1JJ2 - chains 0 and Z of the 30 polymer chains in the assembly; structure by X-ray diffraction, 2.40 A resolution.

# Chain 0
Molecule: 23S RRNA
Organism: Haloarcula marismortui
Sequence (2922 nucleotides; numbered 2 to 2923; the number before each row is that of its first residue):
     2 UUGGCUACUAUGCCAGCUGGUGGAUUGCUCGGCUCAGGCGCUGAUGAAGG
    52 ACGUGCCAAGCUGCGAUAAGCCAUGGGGAGCCGCACGGAGGCGAAGAACC
   102 AUGGAUUUCCGAAUGAGAAUCUCUCUAACAAUUGCUUCGCGCAAUGAGGA
   152 ACCCCGAGAACUGAAACAUCUCAGUAUCGGGAGGAACAGAAAACGCAAUG
   202 UGAUGUCGUUAGUAACCGCGAGUGAACGCGAUACAGCCCAAACCGAAGCC
   252 CUCACGGGCAAUGUGGUGUCAGGGCUACCUCUCAUCAGCCGACCGUCUCG
   302 ACGAAGUCUCUUGGAACAGAGCGUGAUACAGGGUGACAACCCCGUACUCG
   352 AGACCAGUACGACGUGCGGUAGUGCCAGAGUAGCGGGGGUUGGAUAUCCC
   402 UCGCGAAUAACGCAGGCAUCGACUGCGAAGGCUAAACACAACCUGAGACC
   452 GAUAGUGAACAAGUAGUGUGAACGAACGCUGCAAAGUACCCUCAGAAGGG
   502 AGGCGAAAUAGAGCAUGAAAUCAGUUGGCGAUCGAGCGACAGGGCAUACA
   552 AGGUCCCUCGACGAAUGACCGACGCGCGAGCGUCCAGUAAGACUCACGGG
   602 AAGCCGAUGUUCUGUCGUACGUUUUGAAAAACGAGCCAGGGAGUGUGUCU
   652 GCAUGGCAAGUCUAACCGGAGUAUCCGGGGAGGCACAGGGAAACCGACAU
   702 GGCCGCAGGGCUUUGCCCGAGGGCCGCCGUCUUCAAGGGCGGGGAGCCAU
   752 GUGGACACGACCCGAAUCCGGACGAUCUACGCAUGGACAAGAUGAAGCGU
   802 GCCGAAAGGCACGUGGAAGUCUGUUAGAGUUGGUGUCCUACAAUACCCUC
   852 UCGUGAUCUAUGUGUAGGGGUGAAAGGCCCAUCGAGUCCGGCAACAGCUG
   902 GUUCCAAUCGAAACAUGUCGAAGCAUGACCUCCGCCGAGGUAGUCUGUGA
   952 GGUAGAGCGACCGAUUGGUGUGUCCGCCUCCGAGAGGAGUCGGCACACCU
  1002 GUCAAACUCCAAACUUACAGACGCCGUUUGACGCGGGGAUUCCGGUGCGC
  1052 GGGGUAAGCCUGUGUACCAGGAGGGGAACAACCCAGAGAUAGGUUAAGGU
  1102 CCCCAAGUGUGGAUUAAGUGUAAUCCUCUGAAGGUGGUCUCGAGCCCUAG
  1152 ACAGCCGGGAGGUGAGCUUAGAAGCAGCUACCCUCUAAGAAAAGCGUAAC
  1202 AGCUUACCGGCCGAGGUUUGAGGCGCCCAAAAUGAUCGGGACUCAAAUCC
  1252 ACCACCGAGACCUGUCCGUACCACUCAUACUGGUAAUCGAGUAGAUUGGC
  1302 GCUCUAAUUGGAUGGAAGUAGGGGUGAAAACUCCUAUGGACCGAUUAGUG
  1352 ACGAAAAUCCUGGCCAUAGUAGCAGCGAUAGUCGGGUGAGAACCCCGACG
  1402 GCCUAAUGGAUAAGGGUUCCUCAGCACUGCUGAUCAGCUGAGGGUUAGCC
  1452 GGUCCUAAGUCAUACCGCAACUCGACUAUGACGAAAUGGGAAACGGGUUA
  1502 AUAUUCCCGUGCCACUAUGCAGUGAAAGUUGACGCCCUGGGGUCGAUCAC
  1552 GCUGGGCAUUCGCCCAGUCGAACCGUCCAACUCCGUGGAAGCCGUAAUGG
  1602 CAGGAAGCGGACGAACGGCGGCAUAGGGAAACGUGAUUCAACCUGGGGCC
  1652 CAUGAAAAGACGAGCAUAGUGUCCGUACCGAGAACCGACACAGGUGUCCA
  1702 UGGCGGCGAAAGCCAAGGCCUGUCGGGAGCAACCAACGUUAGGGAAUUCG
  1752 GCAAGUUAGUCCCGUACCUUCGGAAGAAGGGAUGCCUGCUCCGGAACGGA
  1802 GCAGGUCGCAGUGACUCGGAAGCUCGGACUGUCUAGUAACAACAUAGGUG
  1852 ACCGCAAAUCCGCAAGGACUCGUACGGUCACUGAAUCCUGCCCAGUGCAG
  1902 GUAUCUGAACACCUCGUACAAGAGGACGAAGGACCUGUCAACGGCGGGGG
  1952 UAACUAUGACCCUCUUAAGGUAGCGUAGUACCUUGCCGCAUCAGUAGCGG
  2002 CUUGCAUGAAUGGAUUAACCAGAGCUUCACUGUCCCAACGUUGGGCCCGG
  2052 UGAACUGUACAUUCCAGUGCGGAGUCUGGAGACACCCAGGGGGAAGCGAA
  2102 GACCCUAUGGAGCUUUACUGCAGGCUGUCGCUGAGACGUGGUCGCCGAUG
  2152 UGCAGCAUAGGUAGGAGACACUACACAGGUACCCGCGCUAGCGGGCCACC
  2202 GAGUCAACAGUGAAAUACUACCCGUCGGUGACUGCGACUCUCACUCCGGG
  2252 AGGAGGACACCGAUAGCCGGGCAGUUUGACUGGGGCGGUACGCGCUCGAA
  2302 AAGAUAUCGAGCGCGCCCUAUGGCUAUCUCAGCCGGGACAGAGACCCGGC
  2352 GAAGAGUGCAAGAGCAAAAGAUAGCUUGACAGUGUUCUUCCCAACGAGGA
  2402 ACGCUGACGCGAAAGCGUGGUCUAGCGAACCAAUUAGCCUGCUUGAUGCG
  2452 GGCAAUUGAUGACAGAAAAGCUACCCUAGGGAUAACAGAGUCGUCACUCG
  2502 CAAGAGCACAUAUCGACCGAGUGGCUUGCUACCUCGAUGUCGGUUCCCUC
  2552 CAUCCUGCCCGUGCAGAAGCGGGCAAGGGUGAGGUUGUUCGCCUAUUAAA
  2602 GGAGGUCGUGAGCUGGGUUUAGACCGUCGUGAGACAGGUCGGCUGCUAUC
  2652 UACUGGGUGUGUAAUGGUGUCUGACAAGAACGACCGUAUAGUACGAGAGG
  2702 AACUACGGUUGGUGGCCACUGGUGUACCGGUUGUUCGAGAGAGCACGUGC
  2752 CGGGUAGCCACGCCACACGGGGUAAGAGCUGAACGCAUCUAAGCUCGAAA
  2802 CCCACUUGGAAAAGAGACACCGCCGAGGUCCCGCGUACAAGACGCGGUCG
  2852 AUAGACUCGGGGUGUGCGCGUCGAGGUAACGAGACGUUAAGCCCACGAGC
  2902 ACUAACAGACCAAAGCCAUCAU
Disordered / not traced: 2-9, 126-127, 715, 971-998, 1560, 1952-1963, 2137-2236, 2339-2343, 2665-2666, 2915-2923
Sequence notes: conflict C560 (U3155 in 3377779)
Metal / ion sites: Mg2+ site 1 near G28 (its only coordinating residue here); Na+ site 1: C40, A442, C443; Na+ site 2: G56, A59, G61; Na+ site 3 near U108 (its only coordinating residue here); Mg2+ site 2 near U115 (its only coordinating residue here); Na+ site 4: C141, G142; Na+ site 5 near U146 (its only coordinating residue here); Mg2+ site 3: C162, U2276; K+ site 1: C162, U163, U172; Mg2+ site 4: A165, A167, C168; Na+ site 6: A165, A166, A167; Mg2+ site 5: A166, G219; 62 more Na+ sites not listed; 98 more Mg2+ sites not listed; 1 more K+ sites not listed
What the authors report for this chain:
  - contacts within the chain: G77/C100, G78/A99, A80/G94, C82/A99, C82/G92, G81/C93, A95/A96 (hydrogen bond), A80/G97, G79/A98, A80/A98 (pi stacking), G81/A98, C93/A98, A1318/C1343 (hydrophobic contact)

# Chain Z
Molecule: Ribosomal protein L37E
Organism: Haloarcula marismortui
UniProt: P32410 (RL37_HALMA); numbering as in UniProt (aligned over 1-56)
Chain sequence (56 residues; row label = number of the first residue in the row):
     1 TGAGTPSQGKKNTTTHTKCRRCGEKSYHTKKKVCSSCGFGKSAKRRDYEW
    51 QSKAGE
Metal / ion sites: Cd2+: Cys-19, Cys-22, Cys-34, Cys-37

# Chain 0 / chain Z interface
Residue-residue contacts (120):
  A49(0) with Arg-45(Z), base contact
  G50(0) with Arg-21(Z), hydrogen bond to the base
  G51(0) with Cys-22(Z), hydrogen bond to the sugar; Gly-23(Z), hydrogen bond to the sugar
  C111(0) with Arg-20(Z), hydrogen bond to the sugar
  G112(0) with Arg-20(Z), salt bridge to the phosphate; Arg-21(Z), sugar contact; Phe-39(Z), phosphate contact
  A113(0) with Arg-21(Z), salt bridge to the phosphate; Phe-39(Z), phosphate contact; Ala-43(Z), phosphate contact
  A114(0) with Ala-43(Z), phosphate contact
  A119(0) with Arg-20(Z), base contact
  A120(0) with Thr-17(Z), base contact; Lys-18(Z), hydrogen bond to the sugar; Arg-20(Z), salt bridge to the phosphate; Tyr-27(Z), hydrogen bond to the phosphate; Thr-29(Z), hydrogen bond to the base; Lys-32(Z), salt bridge to the phosphate
  U121(0) with Lys-18(Z), base contact; Cys-19(Z), base contact; Arg-20(Z), sugar contact; Gly-23(Z), base contact
  A148(0) with Ala-43(Z), sugar contact; Lys-44(Z), salt bridge to the phosphate; Arg-45(Z), phosphate contact
  G149(0) with Lys-44(Z), phosphate contact; Arg-45(Z), hydrogen bond to the phosphate
  A177(0) with Ala-54(Z), phosphate contact
  U178(0) with Glu-49(Z), phosphate contact; Trp-50(Z), phosphate contact; Ala-54(Z), phosphate contact
  C179(0) with Tyr-48(Z), phosphate contact; Glu-49(Z), hydrogen bond to the phosphate
  G182(0) with Lys-44(Z), salt bridge to the phosphate
  U470(0) with Thr-15(Z), sugar contact; His-16(Z), sugar contact; Lys-25(Z), hydrogen bond to the phosphate
  G471(0) with His-16(Z), hydrogen bond to the sugar; Lys-25(Z), salt bridge to the phosphate; Ser-26(Z), phosphate contact; Ser-35(Z), hydrogen bond to the sugar
  A472(0) with Ser-26(Z), hydrogen bond to the phosphate; Ser-35(Z), sugar contact; Ser-36(Z), phosphate contact; Arg-46(Z), hydrogen bond to the sugar; Trp-50(Z), sugar contact
  A473(0) with Arg-46(Z), salt bridge to the phosphate; Gln-51(Z), hydrogen bond to the phosphate
  G771(0) with Trp-50(Z), base contact
  G772(0) with Tyr-48(Z), sugar contact; Trp-50(Z), hydrogen bond to the sugar
  A773(0) with Arg-46(Z), hydrogen bond to the sugar; Tyr-48(Z), sugar contact; Trp-50(Z), sugar contact
  C774(0) with Ser-35(Z), phosphate contact; Arg-46(Z), salt bridge to the phosphate
  G775(0) with His-16(Z), salt bridge to the phosphate; His-28(Z), salt bridge to the phosphate; Lys-31(Z), phosphate contact; Ser-35(Z), phosphate contact
  A776(0) with His-28(Z), salt bridge to the phosphate; Lys-31(Z), salt bridge to the phosphate
  U777(0) with Lys-11(Z), sugar contact; Asn-12(Z), hydrogen bond to the base; Thr-13(Z), hydrogen bond to the base; Thr-15(Z), base contact
  C778(0) with Ser-7(Z), sugar contact; Lys-10(Z), phosphate contact; Lys-11(Z), sugar contact
  U779(0) with Lys-10(Z), salt bridge to the phosphate
  A843(0) with Thr-5(Z), sugar contact
  U845(0) with Gly-2(Z), sugar contact; Gly-4(Z), phosphate contact; Thr-5(Z), hydrogen bond to the phosphate
  A846(0) with Pro-6(Z), phosphate contact
  U862(0) with Asn-12(Z), phosphate contact
  G863(0) with Lys-30(Z), salt bridge to the phosphate
  U864(0) with Lys-30(Z), salt bridge to the phosphate
  C881(0) with Lys-11(Z), hydrogen bond to the base
  A882(0) with Ala-3(Z), sugar contact; Gly-4(Z), sugar contact; Thr-5(Z), base contact
  C890(0) with Trp-50(Z), hydrogen bond to the sugar
  G891(0) with Trp-50(Z), sugar contact; Ser-52(Z), sugar contact; Lys-53(Z), salt bridge to the phosphate; Ala-54(Z), phosphate contact
  G892(0) with Lys-53(Z), salt bridge to the phosphate; Ala-54(Z), hydrogen bond to the phosphate
  C893(0) with Lys-53(Z), phosphate contact
  A894(0) with Lys-53(Z), salt bridge to the phosphate
  A1414(0) with Asn-12(Z), hydrogen bond to the sugar
  G1415(0) with Asn-12(Z), sugar contact; Thr-14(Z), hydrogen bond to the phosphate
  U1473(0) with Lys-41(Z), hydrogen bond to the base; Ser-42(Z), base contact; Lys-44(Z), base contact
  C1474(0) with Lys-41(Z), phosphate contact
  C1687(0) with Gln-8(Z), hydrogen bond to the sugar; Gly-9(Z), hydrogen bond to the base; Lys-11(Z), sugar contact
  G1688(0) with Thr-5(Z), base contact; Gln-8(Z), sugar contact
  G1694(0) with Thr-5(Z), hydrogen bond to the base; Pro-6(Z), sugar contact; Gly-9(Z), base contact
  G1695(0) with Pro-6(Z), hydrogen bond to the sugar; Gly-9(Z), hydrogen bond to the base; Lys-10(Z), sugar contact
  U1696(0) with Gly-9(Z), sugar contact; Lys-10(Z), sugar contact
  A1836(0) with Thr-1(Z), hydrogen bond to the sugar; Gly-2(Z), sugar contact; Ala-3(Z), hydrogen bond to the sugar; Ser-7(Z), base contact
  G1837(0) with Thr-1(Z), hydrogen bond to the phosphate; Gly-2(Z), base contact; Ala-3(Z), hydrogen bond to the base; Gly-4(Z), hydrogen bond to the base
Interface residues without a listed pair, chain 0 (60 interface residues in all): A52, G830, A844, A861, U883, A1413, A1463
Interface residues without a listed pair, chain Z (48 interface residues in all): Gly-40

# Summary
Chain 0 and chain Z form an interface of 60 and 48 residues respectively; the contacts include 36 hydrogen
bonds and 19 salt bridges. Polar pairs include G50(0)/Arg-21(Z), A120(0)/Thr-29(Z) and U777(0)/Asn-12(Z). The
Na+ site 1 is built by C40(0), A442(0) and C443(0). From the paper: contacts within the chain involving
G77(0), C100(0) and G78(0) among others.
Chain 0 is 23S RRNA and chain Z is Ribosomal protein L37E, both from Haloarcula marismortui; the structure,
Fully Refined Crystal Structure of the Haloarcula marismortui Large Ribosomal Subunit at 2.4 Angstrom
Resolution, was determined by X-ray diffraction.
